8JXX - chains C and E of the 5 polymer chains in the assembly; structure by electron microscopy, 3.06 A resolution.

[Chain C]
Protein: Guanine nucleotide-binding protein G(I)/G(S)/G(T) subunit beta-1
Organism: Homo sapiens
UniProtKB: P62873 (GBB1_HUMAN); residues 2-340 here = UniProt positions 2-340
Sequence (345 residues; row label = number of the first residue in the row; numbers below 1 keep their minus sign (Met-4 is residue -4)):
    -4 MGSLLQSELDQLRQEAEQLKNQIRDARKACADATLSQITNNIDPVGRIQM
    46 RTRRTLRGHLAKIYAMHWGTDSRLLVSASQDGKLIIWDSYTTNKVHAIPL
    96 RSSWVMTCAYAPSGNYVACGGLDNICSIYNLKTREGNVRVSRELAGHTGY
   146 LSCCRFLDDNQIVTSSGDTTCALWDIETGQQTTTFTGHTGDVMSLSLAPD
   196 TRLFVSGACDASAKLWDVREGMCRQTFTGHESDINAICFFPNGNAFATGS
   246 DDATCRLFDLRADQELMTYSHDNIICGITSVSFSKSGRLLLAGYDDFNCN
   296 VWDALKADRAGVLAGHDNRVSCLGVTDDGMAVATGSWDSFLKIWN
Not modelled in the structure: -4 to 3
Differences from the reference sequence: initiating methionine (-4); expression tag (-3 to 1)
UniProt features mapped onto this chain:
  - modified residue: Ser2 (N-acetylserine), His266 (Phosphohistidine)
  - natural variant: Leu30 (L30F: In MRD42; uncertain significance), Arg52 (R52G: In MRD42), Gly64 (G64V: In MRD42), Asp76 (D76E: In MRD42; D76G: In MRD42), Gly77 (G77S: In MRD42), Lys78 (K78R: In MRD42), Ile80 (I80N: In MRD42; I80T: In MRD42), His91 (H91R: In MRD42; uncertain significance), Ala92 (A92T: In MRD42), Pro94 (P94S: In MRD42), Leu95 (L95P: In MRD42), Arg96 (R96L: In MRD42), 5 further natural variant entries in UniProt

[Chain E]
Protein: scFv16
Organism: Homo sapiens
Notes: antibody fragment or engineered binder
Sequence (247 residues; each row starts with the number of its first residue):
     2 VQLVESGGGLVQPGGSRKLSCSASGFAFSSFGMHWVRQAPEKGLEWVAYI
    52 SSGSGTIYYADTVKGRFTISRDDPKNTLFLQMTSLRSEDTAMYYCVRSIY
   102 YYGSSPFDFWGQGTTLTVSAGGGGSGGGGSGGGGSADIVMTQATSSVPVT
   152 PGESVSISCRSSKSLLHSNGNTYLYWFLQRPGQSPQLLIYRMSNLASGVP
   202 DRFSGSGSGTAFTLTISRLEAEDVGVYYCMQHLEYPLTFGAGTKLEL
Not modelled in the structure: 121-135, 248
Disulfide bonds: Cys160-Cys230

[How chain C and chain E interact]
Residue-residue contacts (9; chain C residue first):
  Arg68(C) - Tyr103(E)
  Leu69(C) - Tyr103(E)  hydrophobic
  Val90(C) - Tyr102(E)  hydrophobic
  Arg129(C) - Val2(E)
  Arg129(C) - Arg98(E)
  Glu130(C) - Gly26(E)
  Glu130(C) - Phe27(E)
  Glu130(C) - Ala28(E)  hydrogen bond (backbone-backbone)
  Gly131(C) - Phe32(E)
Interface residues without a listed pair, chain C (9 interface residues in all): Asp66, Asp83, His91

[In short]
The interface between chain C and chain E involves 9 residues on one side and 8 on the other; the contacts
include 1 hydrogen bond. Its one hydrogen bond, Glu130(C)-Ala28(E), is backbone to backbone.
Chain C is Guanine nucleotide-binding protein G(I)/G(S)/G(T) subunit beta-1 and chain E is scFv16, both from
Homo sapiens; the structure, Clobenpropit-bound H4R/Gi complex, was determined by electron microscopy (same
publication as 8JXT, 8JXV and 8JXW).
